2D2N - chains A and D of the 4 polymer chains in the assembly; structure by X-ray diffraction, 3.20 A resolution.

Chain A:
Protein: Giant hemoglobin, A1(b) globin chain
Source organism: Oligobrachia mashikoi
UniProt: Q7M419 (GLBB_OLIMA); residues 1-140 here correspond to UniProt positions 17-156 (UniProt number = residue number + 16)
Amino-acid sequence (140 residues; numbered 1 to 140; the number before each row is that of its first residue):
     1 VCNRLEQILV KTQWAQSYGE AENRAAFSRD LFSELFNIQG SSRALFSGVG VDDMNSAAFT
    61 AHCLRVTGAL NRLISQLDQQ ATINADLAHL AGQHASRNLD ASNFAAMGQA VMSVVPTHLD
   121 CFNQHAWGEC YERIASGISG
Cystine bridges: Cys2-Cys130
Bound ions: methyl mercury ion: Phe59, Cys63; heme Fe: His94 (together with oxygen molecule)
Residues lining bound ligands:
  - heme (HEM): Leu35, Ser42, Leu45, Phe46, Gly48, Val49, His62, Arg65, Val66, Ala69, Leu70, Leu73, Leu90, Gln93, His94, Arg97, Leu99, Asn103, Phe104, Met107, Tyr131, Ile138
  - heme / oxygen molecule: Phe32, Leu35, Ser42, Leu45, Phe46, Gly48, Val49, His62, Arg65, Val66, Ala69, Leu70, Leu73, Leu90, Gln93, His94, Arg97, Leu99, Asn103, Phe104, Met107, Tyr131, Ile138
  - oxygen molecule (OXY): Phe32, Phe46, His62, Val66, His94, Met107
UniProt features mapped onto this chain:
  - binding site (hydrogen sulfide): Cys63
  - binding site (heme b): His94

Chain D:
Protein: Giant hemoglobin, B1(d) globin chain
Source organism: Oligobrachia mashikoi
UniProt: Q5KSB7 (Q5KSB7_OLIMA); residues 1-145 here correspond to UniProt positions 17-161 (UniProt number = residue number + 16)
Amino-acid sequence (145 residues; numbered 1 to 145; the number before each row is that of its first residue):
     1 ECCSRGDAEV VISEWDQVFN AAMAGSSESA VGVAIFDAFF ASSGVSPSMF PGGGDSNNPE
    61 FLAQVSRVVS GADIAINSLT NRATCDSLLS HLNAQHRAIS GVTGAAVTHL SQAISSVVAQ
   121 VLPSAHIDAW EYCMAYIAAG IGAGL
Cystine bridges: Cys3-Cys133
Bound ions: methyl mercury ion near Cys85 (its only coordinating residue here); heme Fe: His96 (together with oxygen molecule)
Residues lining bound ligands:
  - heme (HEM): Phe39, Val45, Met49, Phe50, Pro51, Gln64, Arg67, Val68, Gly71, Ala72, Leu92, Gln95, His96, Ile99, Val102, Ala106, Val107, Leu110, Ser111, Ile114, Ile141
  - heme / oxygen molecule: Phe36, Phe39, Val45, Met49, Phe50, Pro51, Gln64, Arg67, Val68, Gly71, Ala72, Leu92, Gln95, His96, Ile99, Val102, Ala106, Val107, Leu110, Ser111, Ile114, Ile141
  - oxygen molecule (OXY): Phe36, Phe50, Gln64, Val68, His96
UniProt features mapped onto this chain:
  - binding site (heme b): His96
From the paper describing this entry:
  - binding site for methyl mercury ion: Tyr136

Chain A / chain D interface:
Residue-residue contacts - 24 pairs, chain A then chain D:
  Lys11(A) with Gly25(D), hydrogen bond (side chain-backbone)
  Arg24(A) with Asp73(D), salt bridge; Asn77(D)
  Ala57(A) with Ala83(D); Ser87(D)
  Ala58(A) with Ser87(D)
  Ala61(A) with Ser87(D); Leu88(D)
  Leu64(A) with Ile74(D), hydrophobic; Leu88(D), hydrophobic
  Arg65(A) with Ile74(D); Leu88(D); His91(D), hydrogen bond
  Gly68(A) with Ser70(D)
  Arg72(A) with Ser66(D); Arg67(D); Ser70(D)
  Thr82(A) with Leu62(D); Ala63(D)
  Ala85(A) with Pro59(D); Ala63(D), hydrophobic
  Asp86(A) with Ala63(D); Arg67(D), salt bridge
  His89(A) with Arg67(D)
Other interface residues (no listed pair), chain A (16 interface residues in all): Ser75, Gln76, Ala81
Other interface residues (no listed pair), chain D (19 interface residues in all): Ser26, Glu28, Glu60, Ser78, Thr84

Summary:
16 residues of chain A and 19 residues of chain D are in contact, with 2 hydrogen bonds and 2 salt bridges.
Among the polar pairs are Arg24(A)-Asp73(D), Asp86(A)-Arg67(D) and Lys11(A)-Gly25(D). Heme is bound between
chain A and chain D. The paper reports a binding site for methyl mercury ion at Tyr136(D).
Chain A is Giant hemoglobin, A1(b) globin chain and chain D is Giant hemoglobin, B1(d) globin chain, both from
Oligobrachia mashikoi; the structure, Structure of an extracellular giant hemoglobin of the gutless beard worm
Oligobrachia mashikoi, was determined by X-ray diffraction together with 2D2M from the same study.
